Entry 8TID (electron microscopy, 3.60 A resolution); this record covers chains W and w of the 30 polymer chains in the assembly.

Chain W:
Molecule: WD40 domain protein
Organism: Tetrahymena thermophila
UniProtKB: W7WWA2 (W7WWA2_TETTS); residues 1-1308 here = UniProt positions 1-1308
Amino-acid sequence (1308 residues; numbered 1 to 1308; the number before each row is that of its first residue):
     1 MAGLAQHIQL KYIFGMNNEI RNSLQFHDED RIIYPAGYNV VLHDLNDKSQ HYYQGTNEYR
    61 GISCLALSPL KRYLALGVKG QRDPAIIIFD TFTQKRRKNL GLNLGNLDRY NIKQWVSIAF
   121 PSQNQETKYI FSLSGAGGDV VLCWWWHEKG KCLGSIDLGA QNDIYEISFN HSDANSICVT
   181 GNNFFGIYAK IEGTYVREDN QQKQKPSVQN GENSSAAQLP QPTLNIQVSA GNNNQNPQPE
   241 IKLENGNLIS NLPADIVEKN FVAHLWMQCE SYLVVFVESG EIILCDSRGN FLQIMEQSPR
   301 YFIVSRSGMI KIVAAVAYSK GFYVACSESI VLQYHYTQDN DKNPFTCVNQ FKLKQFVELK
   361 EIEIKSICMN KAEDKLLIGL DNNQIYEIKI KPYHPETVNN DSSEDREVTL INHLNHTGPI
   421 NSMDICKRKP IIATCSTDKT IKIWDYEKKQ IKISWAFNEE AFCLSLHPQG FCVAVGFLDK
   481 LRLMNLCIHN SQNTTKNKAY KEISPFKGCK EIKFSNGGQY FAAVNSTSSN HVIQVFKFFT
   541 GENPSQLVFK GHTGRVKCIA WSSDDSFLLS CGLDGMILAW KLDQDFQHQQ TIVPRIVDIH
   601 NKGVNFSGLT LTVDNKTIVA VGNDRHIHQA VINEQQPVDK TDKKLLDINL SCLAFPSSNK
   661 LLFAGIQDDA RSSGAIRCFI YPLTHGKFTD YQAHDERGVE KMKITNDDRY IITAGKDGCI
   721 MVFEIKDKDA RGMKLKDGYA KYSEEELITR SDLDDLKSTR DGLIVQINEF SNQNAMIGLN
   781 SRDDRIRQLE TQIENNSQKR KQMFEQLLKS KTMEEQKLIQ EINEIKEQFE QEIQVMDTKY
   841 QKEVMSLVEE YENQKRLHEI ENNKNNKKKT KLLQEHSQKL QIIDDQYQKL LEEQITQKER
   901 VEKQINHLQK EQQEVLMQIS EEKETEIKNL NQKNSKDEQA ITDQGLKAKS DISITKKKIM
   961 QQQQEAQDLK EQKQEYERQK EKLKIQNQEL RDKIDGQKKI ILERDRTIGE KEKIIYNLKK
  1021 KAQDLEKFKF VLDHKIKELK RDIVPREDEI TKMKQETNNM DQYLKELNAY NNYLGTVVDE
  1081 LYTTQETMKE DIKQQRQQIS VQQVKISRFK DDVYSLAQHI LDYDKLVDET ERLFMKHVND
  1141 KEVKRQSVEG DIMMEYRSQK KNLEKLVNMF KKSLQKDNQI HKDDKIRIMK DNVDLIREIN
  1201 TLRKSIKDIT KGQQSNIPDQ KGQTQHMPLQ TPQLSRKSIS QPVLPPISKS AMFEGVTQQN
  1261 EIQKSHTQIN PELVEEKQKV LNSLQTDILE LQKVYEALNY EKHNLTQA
Unresolved in the structure: 873-897, 1138-1150, 1210-1308

Chain w:
Molecule: WD40 domain protein
Organism: Tetrahymena thermophila
UniProtKB: Q234G8 (Q234G8_TETTS); residues 1-1293 here = UniProt positions 1-1293
Amino-acid sequence (1293 residues; each row starts with the number of its first residue):
     1 MAQQIVQSLQ DEGTQSLKLD FSMKYVLGYR SDFKNNIFQY TMNDQNRIIY PAGNTIVISN
    61 NENKQQFINC IPGTKGITCM TLSPSKRLLA WSEDCDSGII VVFDLIKLDK LEKAKNQNYQ
   121 EPSDKDKLDK QAEKDRRDRF EKEKREKIDK LQKEVKRIIT TLDCKSRHYV ALDFNKINEK
   181 RIVALSCAPD WQLIYFQLDK QKTVIINQVP LKVGDNMRYT HCFFHPKEED FIVAIGTGAI
   241 KPYKLGADGQ FKQKDPPFVK KESKDQAHSP NYLSYCILQD GYMVIGTDMG EILLFQPSCE
   301 FKTILASSPK NEQFAIQCIQ PYSKGFLVGG KECTILFYEK DVDLKNPYKL CSKKIQFRDM
   361 KAMITSLLLT PNEEKLIVGV DSGQLLQVPF TSDSMQLNEE NSKCEPLFMP FHSDKITGLD
   421 VCIRKSLVAT CSVDKTVRIW NYSDNQLENS KEFEEEAYAV AFHPSGFHII VAFTEKIRLM
   481 NIFENDLISF KELSVKNCRE IQFSNGGHFF AITNVSMVQV FQFYTGENPS NLVFRGSGKV
   541 RTIFWEEDDQ GFYTGSTDGL VIYWRVDDNG PQKTQIAQFN NLIITSITGL YNPDTTTQGL
   601 ERILFVSGVS SSQENEGEKC VYKLVISCRQ DKEGREITDN TLKKIYYVSQ PEQKIFTGTN
   661 VSQIAISHSK KLFFFATEDR PGAIRITKYP FTNEIMEIQS HFGPITRMRI SFKDNYIFTA
   721 GEDGALIIYE NKEKEYQVKI ENESVEAAAE EFLIPRDQYN DQKREIEKLK RQLNEERMKQ
   781 EQQIKEKMKD RDDKINQLEN QQKDSDNRDL NKYQLLEREK NEMIESYEEK KRMMKLQHEN
   841 NKRTIENEYK KKIALEMSRN EELAREKEKE EKRFQSEIQQ YQEEHLRQME EKRRHYEEQL
   901 AIEKQLYNDL HLKREELAYK FDQKRNKLEM EAEELIDQLK EENESKMQVL FKNLEKAEIK
   961 KMDRRNDYDT EAQKLEEQKS KLKGTMEDIT SIQETNKMLQ KEKESHAKEI DEREKTIRDK
  1021 GRRIYELKKK TQELEKFKFV LDYKIKELKR DIGPKEEEIA KMKEQIANMN SEILHFKRTN
  1081 ANLKLIVTDL RLRQEGMKKE IEDQSKVIQQ NNQYIKAFEQ DMSDCHQHIA DYKKLKQKVL
  1141 NLYNQYVQGD DSKKKRLENN DQQKEIMKER AHLETSVNNL KIKHDKNQSV HKSDTTIIMK
  1201 HNTFLIFEIN HLKREKKKIL EDKAKMLMQA TQKKKQDGTS RVDIDSLEKE IQKNEDEKRK
  1261 LKEDIEKLRQ YNDQIKNQLR QQIQNQQDDD EDN
Unresolved in the structure: 884-908, 1148-1160, 1231-1293

Chain W / chain w interface:
Residue-residue contacts - 540 pairs, chain W then chain w:
  Arg428(W) - Tyr524(w)  hydrogen bond (side chain-backbone)
  Arg428(W) - Thr525(w)
  Asp445(W) - Arg756(w)  salt bridge
  Lys448(W) - Arg756(w)
  Gln450(W) - Arg756(w)  hydrogen bond
  Lys452(W) - Arg756(w)
  His467(W) - Tyr524(w)
  Gln469(W) - Ser465(w)
  Gln469(W) - His468(w)
  Gln469(W) - Tyr524(w)
  Phe471(W) - His468(w)
  Phe471(W) - Leu753(w)  hydrophobic
  Cys472(W) - Arg424(w)  hydrogen bond
  Asn485(W) - Arg424(w)  hydrogen bond
  Asn485(W) - Glu751(w)  hydrogen bond
  Ile488(W) - Tyr759(w)  hydrophobic
  Ile488(W) - Lys763(w)
  His489(W) - Tyr759(w)  hydrogen bond (backbone-side chain)
  Tyr500(W) - Arg424(w)
  Tyr500(W) - Ser744(w)
  Lys501(W) - Val745(w)
  Glu502(W) - Asn742(w)  hydrogen bond (backbone-side chain)
  Glu502(W) - Ser744(w)
  Ile503(W) - Asn742(w)
  Gly517(W) - His508(w)
  Gly517(W) - Tyr524(w)
  Gln519(W) - Gly506(w)
  Gln519(W) - His508(w)
  Tyr520(W) - Glu547(w)
  Tyr520(W) - Asp548(w)  hydrogen bond (side chain-backbone)
  Lys537(W) - Glu547(w)  hydrogen bond (side chain-backbone)
  Phe538(W) - Arg424(w)
  Phe539(W) - Ile423(w)
  Phe539(W) - Arg424(w)
  Phe539(W) - His463(w)
  Phe539(W) - Pro464(w)  hydrophobic
  Phe539(W) - Ser465(w)
  Phe539(W) - Asn505(w)
  Phe539(W) - Gly506(w)
  Phe539(W) - Gly507(w)
  Phe539(W) - Tyr524(w)
  Thr540(W) - Phe712(w)
  Ser563(W) - Asp568(w)  hydrogen bond
  Asp564(W) - Asp568(w)  hydrogen bond (side chain-backbone)
  Leu582(W) - Gln550(w)
  Asp583(W) - Gln550(w)
  Asp583(W) - Arg565(w)  salt bridge
  Asp583(W) - Lys644(w)  salt bridge
  Gln584(W) - Asp548(w)
  Gln584(W) - Tyr591(w)
  Gln584(W) - Leu600(w)
  Asp585(W) - Arg565(w)  salt bridge
  Asp585(W) - Leu600(w)
  Asp585(W) - Arg602(w)  salt bridge
  Asp585(W) - Lys644(w)
  Asp585(W) - Tyr646(w)  hydrogen bond
  Phe586(W) - Lys644(w)
  His588(W) - Tyr591(w)  hydrogen bond
  His588(W) - Pro593(w)
  His588(W) - Leu600(w)
  His588(W) - Gln630(w)  hydrogen bond (backbone-side chain)
  Gln589(W) - Gln630(w)
  Gln589(W) - Arg635(w)  hydrogen bond
  Asn615(W) - Asp568(w)  hydrogen bond
  Glu634(W) - Asn569(w)  hydrogen bond
  Glu634(W) - Leu642(w)
  Gln635(W) - Asn640(w)  hydrogen bond (side chain-backbone)
  Gln635(W) - Leu642(w)
  Asp737(W) - Lys491(w)  hydrogen bond (backbone-side chain)
  Tyr739(W) - Leu479(w)
  Tyr739(W) - Phe490(w)
  Tyr739(W) - Lys491(w)
  Tyr739(W) - Phe523(w)  hydrogen bond (side chain-backbone)
  Tyr739(W) - Tyr524(w)
  Tyr739(W) - Thr525(w)
  Tyr739(W) - Gly526(w)
  Glu744(W) - Pro755(w)
  Glu744(W) - Arg756(w)  hydrogen bond (backbone-backbone)
  Glu744(W) - Asp757(w)
  Glu745(W) - His468(w)  salt bridge
  Glu745(W) - Asn481(w)  hydrogen bond
  Glu745(W) - Phe483(w)
  Glu745(W) - Leu753(w)
  Glu745(W) - Ile754(w)
  Glu745(W) - Arg756(w)
  Glu746(W) - Leu753(w)
  Glu746(W) - Ile754(w)  hydrogen bond (backbone-backbone)
  Glu746(W) - Arg756(w)
  Leu747(W) - Phe467(w)  hydrophobic
  Leu747(W) - Leu753(w)  hydrophobic
  Ile748(W) - Glu751(w)
  Ile748(W) - Phe752(w)  hydrogen bond (backbone-backbone)
  Ile748(W) - Ile754(w)  hydrophobic
  Ile748(W) - Tyr759(w)  hydrophobic
  Thr749(W) - Glu751(w)
  Thr749(W) - Phe752(w)
  Arg750(W) - Glu750(w)
  Arg750(W) - Phe752(w)
  Leu753(W) - Glu484(w)
  Leu753(W) - Phe752(w)  hydrophobic
  Leu753(W) - Ile754(w)  hydrophobic
  Leu753(W) - Gln762(w)
  Leu756(W) - Gln762(w)
  Leu756(W) - Ile766(w)
  Arg760(W) - Glu765(w)
  Arg760(W) - Leu769(w)
  Leu763(W) - Ile766(w)
  Leu763(W) - Leu769(w)  hydrophobic
  Leu763(W) - Lys770(w)
  Ile764(W) - Leu769(w)  hydrophobic
  Gln766(W) - Leu773(w)
  Ile767(W) - Gln772(w)
  Ile767(W) - Leu773(w)  hydrophobic
  Ile767(W) - Glu776(w)
  Phe770(W) - Leu773(w)  hydrophobic
  Phe770(W) - Gln780(w)
  Gly778(W) - Lys787(w)  hydrogen bond (backbone-side chain)
  Leu779(W) - Lys787(w)
  Leu779(W) - Arg791(w)  hydrogen bond (backbone-side chain)
  Arg782(W) - Met788(w)  hydrogen bond (side chain-backbone)
  Arg782(W) - Arg791(w)
  Arg782(W) - Asp792(w)  salt bridge
  Asp783(W) - Arg791(w)  salt bridge
  Arg785(W) - Ile795(w)
  Ile786(W) - Arg791(w)
  Ile786(W) - Lys794(w)
  Ile786(W) - Ile795(w)  hydrophobic
  Ile786(W) - Leu798(w)
  Leu789(W) - Ile795(w)  hydrophobic
  Leu789(W) - Leu798(w)  hydrophobic
  Leu789(W) - Glu799(w)
  Glu790(W) - Leu798(w)
  Gln792(W) - Gln802(w)  hydrogen bond (backbone-side chain)
  Ile793(W) - Leu798(w)
  Ile793(W) - Gln801(w)
  Ile793(W) - Gln802(w)  hydrogen bond (backbone-side chain)
  Asn796(W) - Gln802(w)  hydrogen bond (side chain-backbone)
  Ser797(W) - Arg808(w)  hydrogen bond
  Arg800(W) - Arg808(w)
  Arg800(W) - Asp809(w)  salt bridge
  Met803(W) - Tyr813(w)
  Phe804(W) - Lys812(w)
  Phe804(W) - Tyr813(w)
  Phe804(W) - Leu816(w)
  Leu807(W) - Tyr813(w)
  Leu807(W) - Leu816(w)  hydrophobic
  Leu807(W) - Glu817(w)
  Leu808(W) - Leu816(w)
  Ser810(W) - Lys820(w)  hydrogen bond (backbone-side chain)
  Lys811(W) - Leu816(w)
  Lys811(W) - Glu819(w)  salt bridge
  Lys811(W) - Lys820(w)
  Lys811(W) - Met823(w)
  Glu814(W) - Lys820(w)
  Glu814(W) - Met823(w)
  Glu814(W) - Ile824(w)
  Glu815(W) - Met823(w)
  Glu815(W) - Tyr827(w)
  Leu818(W) - Met823(w)  hydrophobic
  Leu818(W) - Ile824(w)  hydrophobic
  Leu818(W) - Tyr827(w)  hydrophobic
  Ile819(W) - Tyr827(w)
  Ile822(W) - Tyr827(w)  hydrophobic
  Ile822(W) - Met834(w)
  Ile825(W) - Lys831(w)
  Ile825(W) - Met834(w)  hydrophobic
  Lys826(W) - Met834(w)
  Phe829(W) - Met834(w)
  Phe829(W) - Lys835(w)
  Phe829(W) - His838(w)  hydrogen bond (backbone-side chain)
  Glu832(W) - His838(w)  salt bridge
  Glu832(W) - Lys842(w)  hydrogen bond (backbone-side chain)
  Ile833(W) - His838(w)
  Ile833(W) - Lys842(w)
  Met836(W) - Lys842(w)
  Met836(W) - Ile845(w)  hydrophobic
  Met836(W) - Glu846(w)
  Asp837(W) - Ile845(w)
  Asp837(W) - Tyr849(w)
  Tyr840(W) - Ile845(w)
  Tyr840(W) - Glu846(w)
  Tyr840(W) - Tyr849(w)  hydrophobic
  Gln841(W) - Tyr849(w)  hydrogen bond
  Glu843(W) - Ile853(w)
  Val844(W) - Tyr849(w)  hydrophobic
  Val844(W) - Lys852(w)
  Leu847(W) - Ile853(w)  hydrophobic
  Leu847(W) - Glu856(w)
  Val848(W) - Glu856(w)
  Tyr851(W) - Arg859(w)  hydrogen bond
  Tyr851(W) - Asn860(w)  hydrogen bond (backbone-side chain)
  Tyr851(W) - Leu863(w)
  Gln854(W) - Asn860(w)
  Gln854(W) - Leu863(w)
  Gln854(W) - Lys867(w)  hydrogen bond (backbone-side chain)
  Lys855(W) - Leu863(w)
  His858(W) - Glu866(w)
  His858(W) - Lys867(w)
  His858(W) - Glu870(w)  salt bridge
  Asn862(W) - Glu870(w)  hydrogen bond
  Asn865(W) - Phe874(w)
  Leu872(W) - Gln882(w)
  Lys898(W) - Leu910(w)
  Val901(W) - Leu910(w)
  Val901(W) - His911(w)
  Glu902(W) - Leu910(w)
  Gln904(W) - Arg914(w)  hydrogen bond
  Ile905(W) - Leu910(w)
  Ile905(W) - Lys913(w)
  Ile905(W) - Arg914(w)
  Ile905(W) - Leu917(w)
  Leu908(W) - Arg914(w)
  Leu908(W) - Leu917(w)  hydrophobic
  Gln909(W) - Leu917(w)
  Gln912(W) - Leu917(w)  hydrogen bond (side chain-backbone)
  Gln912(W) - Ala918(w)
  Gln912(W) - Lys920(w)  hydrogen bond
  Gln912(W) - Phe921(w)
  Val915(W) - Phe921(w)  hydrophobic
  Val915(W) - Arg925(w)
  Leu916(W) - Lys924(w)
  Leu916(W) - Arg925(w)
  Leu916(W) - Leu928(w)
  Ile919(W) - Arg925(w)
  Ile919(W) - Leu928(w)  hydrophobic
  Ile919(W) - Glu929(w)
  Ser920(W) - Leu928(w)
  Lys923(W) - Glu931(w)  salt bridge
  Lys923(W) - Ala932(w)
  Lys923(W) - Ile936(w)
  Glu926(W) - Ile936(w)
  Ile927(W) - Leu935(w)  hydrophobic
  Ile927(W) - Ile936(w)  hydrophobic
  Ile927(W) - Leu939(w)  hydrophobic
  Leu930(W) - Ile936(w)  hydrophobic
  Leu930(W) - Leu939(w)  hydrophobic
  Leu930(W) - Lys940(w)
  Asn931(W) - Leu939(w)
  Asn931(W) - Glu942(w)
  Asn934(W) - Leu939(w)  hydrogen bond (side chain-backbone)
  Asn934(W) - Glu942(w)  hydrogen bond
  Asn934(W) - Asn943(w)  hydrogen bond
  Asp937(W) - Met947(w)
  Glu938(W) - Glu942(w)
  Glu938(W) - Lys946(w)
  Glu938(W) - Leu950(w)
  Ile941(W) - Met947(w)
  Ile941(W) - Leu950(w)
  Ile941(W) - Phe951(w)
  Thr942(W) - Leu950(w)
  Gln944(W) - Leu954(w)
  Gly945(W) - Leu954(w)
  Gly945(W) - Ala957(w)
  Ala948(W) - Ala957(w)
  Ala948(W) - Glu958(w)
  Asp951(W) - Glu958(w)
  Asp951(W) - Lys961(w)
  Ile952(W) - Lys961(w)
  Ile952(W) - Arg964(w)
  Thr955(W) - Lys961(w)
  Thr955(W) - Arg965(w)
  Thr955(W) - Tyr968(w)
  Lys956(W) - Arg964(w)
  Lys958(W) - Tyr968(w)
  Ile959(W) - Arg964(w)
  Ile959(W) - Tyr968(w)  hydrophobic
  Ile959(W) - Glu971(w)
  Gln962(W) - Tyr968(w)  hydrogen bond
  Gln962(W) - Ala972(w)
  Gln962(W) - Leu975(w)
  Gln963(W) - Glu971(w)
  Glu965(W) - Leu975(w)
  Ala966(W) - Leu975(w)
  Leu969(W) - Lys979(w)
  Leu969(W) - Leu982(w)  hydrophobic
  Lys970(W) - Gln978(w)
  Gln972(W) - Leu982(w)
  Lys973(W) - Lys981(w)
  Lys973(W) - Leu982(w)
  Tyr976(W) - Leu982(w)  hydrophobic
  Tyr976(W) - Thr985(w)
  Tyr976(W) - Met986(w)  hydrophobic
  Tyr976(W) - Ile989(w)
  Lys980(W) - Thr985(w)  hydrogen bond (side chain-backbone)
  Lys980(W) - Asp988(w)  salt bridge
  Lys980(W) - Ile989(w)
  Lys980(W) - Ile992(w)
  Leu983(W) - Ile989(w)  hydrophobic
  Leu983(W) - Ile992(w)  hydrophobic
  Leu983(W) - Gln993(w)
  Leu983(W) - Asn996(w)  hydrogen bond (backbone-side chain)
  Lys984(W) - Ile992(w)
  Gln986(W) - Asn996(w)  hydrogen bond
  Gln986(W) - Gln1000(w)  hydrogen bond
  Asn987(W) - Thr995(w)  hydrogen bond
  Asn987(W) - Asn996(w)  hydrogen bond (backbone-side chain)
  Asn987(W) - Leu999(w)
  Glu989(W) - Lys1003(w)  hydrogen bond (backbone-side chain)
  Leu990(W) - Asn996(w)
  Leu990(W) - Leu999(w)  hydrophobic
  Leu990(W) - Gln1000(w)
  Leu990(W) - Glu1002(w)
  Leu990(W) - Lys1003(w)
  Arg991(W) - Leu999(w)
  Ile994(W) - Glu1002(w)
  Ile994(W) - Lys1003(w)
  Ile994(W) - Glu1004(w)
  Ile994(W) - His1006(w)
  Gln997(W) - Ser1005(w)
  Gln997(W) - His1006(w)
  Gln997(W) - Ala1007(w)
  Gln997(W) - Ile1010(w)
  Lys998(W) - His1006(w)
  Ile1000(W) - Ile1010(w)  hydrophobic
  Ile1001(W) - His1006(w)
  Ile1001(W) - Glu1009(w)
  Ile1001(W) - Ile1010(w)
  Ile1001(W) - Arg1013(w)
  Arg1004(W) - Arg1013(w)
  Arg1004(W) - Glu1014(w)  salt bridge
  Arg1004(W) - Ile1017(w)
  Asp1005(W) - Arg1013(w)  salt bridge
  Thr1007(W) - Ile1017(w)
  Ile1008(W) - Arg1013(w)
  Ile1008(W) - Thr1016(w)
  Ile1008(W) - Ile1017(w)
  Ile1008(W) - Lys1020(w)
  Lys1011(W) - Ile1017(w)  hydrogen bond (side chain-backbone)
  Lys1011(W) - Lys1020(w)
  Lys1011(W) - Gly1021(w)
  Lys1011(W) - Ile1024(w)
  Glu1012(W) - Lys1020(w)  salt bridge
  Ile1014(W) - Ile1024(w)  hydrophobic
  Ile1015(W) - Lys1020(w)
  Ile1015(W) - Arg1023(w)
  Ile1015(W) - Ile1024(w)
  Ile1015(W) - Leu1027(w)
  Leu1018(W) - Ile1024(w)
  Leu1018(W) - Leu1027(w)  hydrophobic
  Leu1018(W) - Lys1028(w)
  Leu1018(W) - Thr1031(w)  hydrogen bond (backbone-side chain)
  Lys1019(W) - Leu1027(w)
  Lys1021(W) - Thr1031(w)
  Lys1021(W) - Glu1035(w)  salt bridge
  Ala1022(W) - Lys1030(w)
  Ala1022(W) - Thr1031(w)  hydrogen bond (backbone-side chain)
  Ala1022(W) - Leu1034(w)
  Leu1025(W) - Thr1031(w)
  Leu1025(W) - Leu1034(w)
  Leu1025(W) - Glu1035(w)
  Glu1026(W) - Lys1030(w)  salt bridge
  Glu1026(W) - Leu1034(w)
  Phe1028(W) - Phe1037(w)
  Phe1028(W) - Lys1038(w)
  Phe1028(W) - Leu1041(w)
  Lys1029(W) - Leu1034(w)
  Lys1029(W) - Phe1037(w)
  Lys1029(W) - Leu1041(w)
  Phe1030(W) - Leu1041(w)
  Leu1032(W) - Lys1038(w)
  Leu1032(W) - Leu1041(w)  hydrophobic
  Leu1032(W) - Asp1042(w)
  Leu1032(W) - Ile1045(w)
  Asp1033(W) - Leu1041(w)
  Lys1035(W) - Ile1045(w)
  Lys1035(W) - Lys1049(w)
  Ile1036(W) - Leu1041(w)  hydrophobic
  Ile1036(W) - Lys1044(w)
  Ile1036(W) - Ile1045(w)
  Ile1036(W) - Leu1048(w)
  Leu1039(W) - Ile1045(w)
  Leu1039(W) - Leu1048(w)
  Leu1039(W) - Lys1049(w)
  Lys1040(W) - Leu1048(w)
  Ile1043(W) - Leu1048(w)
  Ile1043(W) - Ile1052(w)  hydrophobic
  Arg1046(W) - Ile1052(w)
  Arg1046(W) - Glu1056(w)  salt bridge
  Arg1046(W) - Ile1059(w)
  Glu1047(W) - Lys1055(w)
  Glu1047(W) - Ile1059(w)
  Glu1049(W) - Ile1059(w)
  Glu1049(W) - Ala1060(w)
  Ile1050(W) - Glu1058(w)
  Ile1050(W) - Ile1059(w)
  Met1053(W) - Met1062(w)
  Met1053(W) - Lys1063(w)
  Met1053(W) - Ile1066(w)
  Lys1054(W) - Met1062(w)
  Thr1057(W) - Gln1065(w)
  Thr1057(W) - Ile1066(w)
  Thr1057(W) - Met1069(w)
  Met1060(W) - Ile1066(w)
  Met1060(W) - Met1069(w)  hydrophobic
  Met1060(W) - Asn1070(w)
  Met1060(W) - Ile1073(w)  hydrophobic
  Asp1061(W) - Met1069(w)
  Tyr1063(W) - Ile1073(w)  hydrophobic
  Tyr1063(W) - Lys1077(w)
  Leu1064(W) - Met1069(w)
  Leu1064(W) - Glu1072(w)
  Leu1064(W) - Ile1073(w)
  Leu1064(W) - Phe1076(w)  hydrophobic
  Leu1067(W) - Ile1073(w)
  Leu1067(W) - Phe1076(w)  hydrophobic
  Leu1067(W) - Lys1077(w)
  Leu1067(W) - Asn1080(w)
  Asn1068(W) - Phe1076(w)
  Tyr1070(W) - Asn1080(w)
  Tyr1070(W) - Lys1084(w)
  Asn1071(W) - Phe1076(w)  hydrogen bond (side chain-backbone)
  Asn1071(W) - Thr1079(w)
  Asn1071(W) - Asn1080(w)  hydrogen bond (side chain-backbone)
  Asn1071(W) - Leu1083(w)
  Leu1074(W) - Asn1080(w)
  Leu1074(W) - Leu1083(w)  hydrophobic
  Leu1074(W) - Lys1084(w)
  Leu1074(W) - Val1087(w)
  Val1077(W) - Val1087(w)  hydrophobic
  Val1078(W) - Leu1083(w)
  Val1078(W) - Ile1086(w)  hydrophobic
  Val1078(W) - Val1087(w)  hydrophobic
  Val1078(W) - Leu1090(w)  hydrophobic
  Leu1081(W) - Val1087(w)  hydrophobic
  Leu1081(W) - Leu1090(w)  hydrophobic
  Leu1081(W) - Arg1091(w)
  Leu1081(W) - Arg1093(w)  hydrogen bond (backbone-side chain)
  Leu1081(W) - Gln1094(w)
  Tyr1082(W) - Leu1090(w)  hydrophobic
  Tyr1082(W) - Arg1093(w)
  Thr1084(W) - Arg1093(w)
  Thr1084(W) - Gln1094(w)
  Gln1085(W) - Leu1090(w)
  Gln1085(W) - Arg1093(w)
  Met1088(W) - Met1097(w)  hydrophobic
  Met1088(W) - Lys1098(w)
  Met1088(W) - Ile1101(w)
  Asp1091(W) - Ile1101(w)
  Ile1092(W) - Met1097(w)  hydrophobic
  Ile1092(W) - Ile1101(w)  hydrophobic
  Ile1092(W) - Gln1104(w)  hydrogen bond (backbone-side chain)
  Gln1095(W) - Ile1101(w)
  Gln1095(W) - Gln1104(w)
  Gln1095(W) - Ser1105(w)  hydrogen bond (side chain-backbone)
  Gln1095(W) - Ile1108(w)
  Arg1096(W) - Gln1104(w)
  Gln1098(W) - Ile1108(w)
  Gln1098(W) - Asn1112(w)
  Ile1099(W) - Ile1108(w)  hydrophobic
  Ile1099(W) - Asn1111(w)
  Gln1102(W) - Ile1108(w)
  Gln1102(W) - Asn1111(w)  hydrogen bond
  Gln1102(W) - Asn1112(w)  hydrogen bond
  Gln1102(W) - Ile1115(w)
  Lys1105(W) - Ile1115(w)
  Lys1105(W) - Glu1119(w)  salt bridge
  Ile1106(W) - Ile1115(w)  hydrophobic
  Ile1106(W) - Phe1118(w)  hydrophobic
  Phe1109(W) - Phe1118(w)  hydrophobic
  Phe1109(W) - Tyr1146(w)  hydrophobic
  Lys1110(W) - Tyr1146(w)
  Lys1110(W) - Val1147(w)
  Val1113(W) - Tyr1143(w)
  Val1113(W) - Val1147(w)  hydrophobic
  Tyr1114(W) - Tyr1143(w)
  Tyr1114(W) - Val1147(w)  hydrophobic
  Leu1116(W) - Val1139(w)  hydrophobic
  Ala1117(W) - Val1139(w)  hydrophobic
  Ala1117(W) - Tyr1143(w)  hydrophobic
  Ile1120(W) - Tyr1132(w)
  Ile1120(W) - Lys1136(w)  hydrogen bond (backbone-side chain)
  Ile1120(W) - Val1139(w)  hydrophobic
  Ile1120(W) - Leu1140(w)  hydrophobic
  Leu1121(W) - Tyr1132(w)  hydrogen bond (backbone-side chain)
  Leu1121(W) - Lys1136(w)
  Tyr1123(W) - Tyr1132(w)  hydrophobic
  Leu1126(W) - Leu1135(w)  hydrophobic
  Thr1130(W) - Ile1129(w)
  Thr1130(W) - Leu1135(w)
  Glu1131(W) - His1126(w)
  Glu1131(W) - Ile1129(w)
  Phe1134(W) - Met1122(w)
  Phe1134(W) - His1126(w)
  His1137(W) - Glu1119(w)
  His1137(W) - Met1122(w)
  Ile1152(W) - Gln1162(w)
  Glu1155(W) - Ile1166(w)
  Tyr1156(W) - Gln1162(w)  hydrogen bond (side chain-backbone)
  Tyr1156(W) - Glu1165(w)  hydrogen bond
  Tyr1156(W) - Ile1166(w)  hydrogen bond (side chain-backbone)
  Tyr1156(W) - Glu1169(w)
  Lys1160(W) - Glu1169(w)
  Leu1163(W) - Leu1173(w)  hydrophobic
  Val1167(W) - Val1177(w)  hydrophobic
  Val1167(W) - Leu1180(w)  hydrophobic
  Phe1170(W) - His1184(w)  hydrogen bond (backbone-side chain)
  Lys1171(W) - Leu1180(w)
  Leu1174(W) - Lys1183(w)
  Leu1174(W) - His1184(w)
  Leu1174(W) - Asn1187(w)
  Asn1178(W) - Asn1187(w)
  Asn1178(W) - His1191(w)  hydrogen bond
  His1181(W) - His1191(w)
  His1181(W) - Lys1192(w)
  Lys1185(W) - Asp1194(w)  salt bridge
  Lys1185(W) - Ile1198(w)
  Ile1188(W) - Thr1195(w)
  Ile1188(W) - Ile1198(w)  hydrophobic
  Ile1188(W) - Met1199(w)
  Ile1188(W) - Asn1202(w)
  Met1189(W) - Ile1198(w)  hydrophobic
  Asp1191(W) - Asn1202(w)  hydrogen bond
  Asn1192(W) - Ile1198(w)  hydrogen bond (side chain-backbone)
  Asn1192(W) - His1201(w)  hydrogen bond
  Asn1192(W) - Asn1202(w)  hydrogen bond (backbone-side chain)
  Asn1192(W) - Leu1205(w)
  Leu1195(W) - Asn1202(w)
  Leu1195(W) - Leu1205(w)  hydrophobic
  Leu1195(W) - Ile1206(w)  hydrophobic
  Leu1195(W) - Ile1209(w)  hydrophobic
  Ile1196(W) - Leu1205(w)  hydrophobic
  Glu1198(W) - Ile1209(w)
  Ile1199(W) - Leu1205(w)  hydrophobic
  Ile1199(W) - Glu1208(w)
  Ile1199(W) - Ile1209(w)  hydrophobic
  Ile1199(W) - Leu1212(w)  hydrophobic
  Leu1202(W) - Ile1209(w)
  Leu1202(W) - Leu1212(w)  hydrophobic
  Leu1202(W) - Lys1213(w)
  Arg1203(W) - Glu1208(w)  salt bridge
  Arg1203(W) - Leu1212(w)
  Arg1203(W) - Glu1215(w)
  Ser1205(W) - Lys1216(w)  hydrogen bond
  Ile1206(W) - Leu1212(w)
  Ile1206(W) - Glu1215(w)
  Ile1206(W) - Lys1216(w)
  Ile1206(W) - Ile1219(w)
  Ile1209(W) - Lys1216(w)
  Ile1209(W) - Ile1219(w)  hydrophobic
  Ile1209(W) - Leu1220(w)  hydrophobic
Interface residues without a listed pair, chain W (278 interface residues in all): Lys427, Pro468, Cys487, Ser504, Gly518, Glu542, Lys581, Lys734, Lys757, Thr759, Ser771, Gln773, Ala775, Asn780, Glu821, Glu850, Leu857, Glu861, Lys868, Lys869, Lys933, Gln939, Lys949, Glu977, Gln979, Lys982, Val1031, Glu1056, Gly1075, Lys1089, Gln1103, Val1127, Leu1133, Gln1159
Interface residues without a listed pair, chain w (283 interface residues in all): Asp444, Glu448, Glu527, Asp549, Asp567, Asp594, Cys628, Ile637, Thr641, Lys739, Ala749, Ile784, Asp806, Lys830, Asn841, Lys850, Ala864, Glu871, Glu877, Asp967, Gly984, Lys997, Asp1051, Glu1100, Ala1130, Leu1142, Asp1161, Gln1163, Lys1223

Summary:
278 residues of chain W face 283 of chain w across their interface, with 75 hydrogen bonds and 23 salt
bridges. Polar contacts include Asp445(W)-Arg756(w), Asp583(W)-Arg565(w) and Asp583(W)-Lys644(w).
Here chain W is WD40 domain protein and chain w is WD40 domain protein, both from Tetrahymena thermophila.
Entry 8TID (Combined linker domain of N-DRC and associated proteins Tetrahymena) was determined by electron
microscopy, deposited together with 8TEK and 8TH8.
